2GTT - chains M and X of the 24 polymer chains in the assembly; structure by X-ray diffraction, 3.49 A resolution.

# Chain M
Molecule: Nucleoprotein
Organism: Lyssavirus rabies
Reference sequence: A8VR20 (A8VR20_9RHAB); numbering as in UniProt (aligned over 1-450)
Chain sequence (450 residues; numbered 1 to 450; the number before each row is that of its first residue):
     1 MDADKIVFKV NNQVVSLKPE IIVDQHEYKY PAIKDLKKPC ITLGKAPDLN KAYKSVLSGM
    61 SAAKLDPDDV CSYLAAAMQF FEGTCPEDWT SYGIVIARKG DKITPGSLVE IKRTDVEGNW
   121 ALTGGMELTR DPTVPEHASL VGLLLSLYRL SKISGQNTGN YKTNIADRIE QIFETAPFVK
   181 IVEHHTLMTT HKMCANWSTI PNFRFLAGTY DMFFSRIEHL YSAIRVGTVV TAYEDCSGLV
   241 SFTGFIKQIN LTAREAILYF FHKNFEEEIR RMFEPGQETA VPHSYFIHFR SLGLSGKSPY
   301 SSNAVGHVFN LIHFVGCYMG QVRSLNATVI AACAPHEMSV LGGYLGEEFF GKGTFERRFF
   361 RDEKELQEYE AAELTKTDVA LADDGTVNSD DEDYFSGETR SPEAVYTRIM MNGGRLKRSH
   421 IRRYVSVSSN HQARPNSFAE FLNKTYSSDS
Disordered / not traced: 1-3, 373-397, 449-450

# Chain X
Molecule: 99-nt RNA strand
Sequence (99 nucleotides; numbered 1 to 99; the number before each row is that of its first residue):
     1 CCACCAACCC CACACACCCC CCCACCCCCA CCCACCACAC AAAACCCCCA AAACCCCCCC
    61 AACCCCCAAA CCCCACCAAC CCCACCAACC CCACAAACC

# Interface between chain M and chain X
Contacting residue pairs (40):
  Arg149(M) - A12(X)  salt bridge to the phosphate
  Arg149(M) - C13(X)  salt bridge to the phosphate
  Gln156(M) - C10(X)  base contact
  Asn157(M) - C10(X)  base contact
  Thr158(M) - C10(X)  sugar contact
  Tyr161(M) - C10(X)  sugar contact
  Tyr161(M) - C11(X)  phosphate contact
  Tyr161(M) - A12(X)  hydrogen bond to the phosphate
  Arg168(M) - A12(X)  salt bridge to the phosphate
  Arg168(M) - C13(X)  salt bridge to the phosphate
  Ile172(M) - C13(X)  base contact
  Ala223(M) - C13(X)  base contact
  Arg225(M) - C13(X)  sugar contact
  Val226(M) - C13(X)  hydrogen bond to the sugar
  Val229(M) - A12(X)  base contact
  Val230(M) - A12(X)  base contact
  Ala232(M) - A12(X)  base contact
  Asp235(M) - A7(X)  hydrogen bond to the sugar
  Asp235(M) - C8(X)  phosphate contact
  Cys236(M) - C8(X)  phosphate contact
  Ser237(M) - C8(X)  hydrogen bond to the phosphate
  Gly238(M) - C8(X)  phosphate contact
  Arg290(M) - A6(X)  phosphate contact
  Arg290(M) - A7(X)  salt bridge to the phosphate
  Lys297(M) - A7(X)  phosphate contact
  Ser298(M) - A7(X)  phosphate contact
  Ser301(M) - A7(X)  sugar contact
  Ser301(M) - C8(X)  phosphate contact
  Ser302(M) - C8(X)  hydrogen bond to the phosphate
  Asn303(M) - C8(X)  base contact
  Phe309(M) - C9(X)  phosphate contact
  Arg323(M) - C9(X)  salt bridge to the phosphate
  Asn326(M) - C9(X)  sugar contact
  Ala327(M) - C9(X)  phosphate contact
  Thr328(M) - C8(X)  base contact
  Thr328(M) - C9(X)  hydrogen bond to the phosphate
  Arg434(M) - C9(X)  hydrogen bond to the sugar
  Arg434(M) - C10(X)  base contact
  Arg434(M) - C11(X)  salt bridge to the phosphate
  Pro435(M) - C10(X)  base contact
Interface residues without a listed pair, chain M (35 interface residues in all): Ile165, Thr199, Ser222, Tyr300, Ile330
Interface residues without a listed pair, chain X (9 interface residues in all): C5

# In short
35 residues of chain M and 9 residues of chain X are in contact, with 7 hydrogen bonds and 7 salt bridges.
Polar pairs include Val226(M)-C13(X), Asp235(M)-A7(X) and Arg434(M)-C9(X).
Chain M is Nucleoprotein (Lyssavirus rabies) and chain X is a 99-nt RNA strand; the structure, Crystal
structure of the rabies virus nucleoprotein-RNA complex, was determined by X-ray diffraction.
